PDB entry 1UNP | X-ray diffraction, 1.65 A resolution | chain A

Chain A:
Molecule: Rac-alpha serine/threonine kinase
Organism: Homo sapiens
Notes: EC 2.7.1.-; fragment: pleckstrin homology domain, residues 1-121
Reference sequence: P31749 (AKT1_HUMAN); numbering as in UniProt (aligned over 1-121)
Amino-acid sequence (121 residues; row label = number of the first residue in the row):
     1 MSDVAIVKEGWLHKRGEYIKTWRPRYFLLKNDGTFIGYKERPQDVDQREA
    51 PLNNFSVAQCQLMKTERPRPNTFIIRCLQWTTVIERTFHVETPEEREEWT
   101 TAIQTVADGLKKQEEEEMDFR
Disordered / not traced: 1-2
Swiss-Prot annotation at these positions:
  - binding site (1D-myo-inositol 1,3,4,5-tetrakisphosphate): Lys14 to Ile19, Arg23 to Arg25, Asn53, Arg86
  - modified residue (N6-acetyllysine): Lys14, Lys20
  - natural variant: Glu17 (E17K: In PROTEUSS and breast cancer), Arg25 (R25C: In CWS6)
  - mutagenesis: Lys8 (K8R: Substantial reduction of ubiquitination, phosphorylation at T-308 and S-473, AKT activation as well as IGF1-induced membrane recruitment ...), Lys14 (K14A: Impairs interaction with PtdIns(3,4,5)P3 and PtdIns(3,4)P2 ...), Glu17 (E17K: Loss of membrane localization; when associated with Q-20), Lys20 (K20Q: Substantial reduction of phosphorylation at T-308 and S-473, reduced AKT activation, and reduced binding to PIP3 as well as IGF1-induced membrane recruitment. Loss of membrane localization ...), Arg25 (R25A: Impairs interaction with PtdIns(3,4,5)P3 and PtdIns(3,4)P2), Arg76 to Leu78 (Abolished binding to cyclin-A, preventing phosphorylation by CDK2), Arg86 (R86A: Impairs interaction with PtdIns(3,4,5)P3 and PtdIns(3,4)P2)
Cystine bridges: Cys60-Cys77

Summary:
UniProt lists 11 residues binding 1D-myo-inositol 1,3,4,5-tetrakisphosphate and 9 mutagenesis sites.
Chain A is Rac-alpha serine/threonine kinase (Homo sapiens); the structure, Crystal structure of the
pleckstrin homology domain of PKB alpha, was determined by X-ray diffraction (same publication as 1UNQ and
1UNR).
